PDB entry 7O4C | X-ray diffraction, 1.51 A resolution | chain A

# Chain A
Molecule: Penicillin-binding protein 1
Source organism: Staphylococcus aureus subsp. aureus COL
UniProtKB: A0A0H2WVW5 (A0A0H2WVW5_STAAC); numbering as in UniProt (aligned over 597-713)
Amino-acid sequence (117 residues; numbered 597 to 713; the number before each row is that of its first residue):
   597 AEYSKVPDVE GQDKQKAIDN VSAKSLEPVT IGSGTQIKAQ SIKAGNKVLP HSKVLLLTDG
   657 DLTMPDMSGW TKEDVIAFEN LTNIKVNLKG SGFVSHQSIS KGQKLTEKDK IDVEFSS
From the paper describing this entry:
  - contacts within the chain: K649-D670 (salt bridge)

# Summary
From the paper: contacts within the chain involving K649 and D670.
Chain A is Penicillin-binding protein 1 (Staphylococcus aureus subsp. aureus COL); the structure, Crystal
structure of PASTA domains of the Penicillin-Binding Protein 1 (PBP1) from Staphylococcus aureus, was
determined by X-ray diffraction together with 7O49, 7O4A, 7O4B and 7OK9 from the same study.
